8DLB - chain A; structure by X-ray diffraction, 1.90 A resolution.

Chain A:
Name: 3C-like proteinase
Source organism: Severe acute respiratory syndrome coronavirus 2
Notes: EC 3.4.22.69
Reference sequence: P0DTD1 (R1AB_SARS2); residues 1-306 here correspond to UniProt positions 3264-3569 (UniProt number = residue number + 3263)
Sequence (306 residues; each row starts with the number of its first residue):
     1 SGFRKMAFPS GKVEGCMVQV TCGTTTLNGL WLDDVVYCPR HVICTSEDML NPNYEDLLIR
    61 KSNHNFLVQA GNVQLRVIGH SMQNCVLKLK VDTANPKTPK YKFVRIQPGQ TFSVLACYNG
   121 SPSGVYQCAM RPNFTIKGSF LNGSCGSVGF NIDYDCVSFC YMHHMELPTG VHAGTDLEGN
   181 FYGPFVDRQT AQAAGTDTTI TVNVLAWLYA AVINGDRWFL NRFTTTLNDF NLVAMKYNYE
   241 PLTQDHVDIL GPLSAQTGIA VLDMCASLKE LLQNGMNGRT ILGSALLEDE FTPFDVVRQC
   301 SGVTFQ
Swiss-Prot annotation at these positions:
  - active site: His-41 (For 3CL-PRO activity), Cys-145 (Nucleophile)
  - site: Gln-306 (Cleavage)
  - cross-link (Glycyl lysine isopeptide (Lys-Gly)): Lys-5 (interchain with G-Cter in ubiquitin), Lys-90 (interchain with G-Cter in ubiquitin)
Covalently attached groups: Z2799209083 (SRU) linked to Cys-145
Ligand contacts: Z2799209083 (SRU; 1-[(5S)-5-(3,4-dimethoxyphenyl)-3-phenyl-4,5-dihydro-1H-pyrazol-1-yl]ethan-1-one): Thr-25, Leu-27, His-41, Met-49, Asn-142, Gly-143, Ser-144, His-163, His-164, Met-165, Arg-188, Gln-189

Summary:
Covalently linked Z2799209083: at Cys-145. UniProt lists active-site residues His-41 and Cys-145.
Chain A is 3C-like proteinase (Severe acute respiratory syndrome coronavirus 2); the structure, Room
temperature X-ray structure of SARS-CoV-2 main protease in complex with compound Z2799209083, was determined
by X-ray diffraction together with 8DL9 and 8DMD from the same study.
